PDB entry 5BK1 | X-ray diffraction, 2.15 A resolution | chains H and A of the 3 polymer chains in the assembly

== Chain H ==
Protein: Synthetic antibody, Fab fragment, Heavy Chain
Organism: Homo sapiens
Notes: antibody fragment or engineered binder
Sequence (236 residues; each row starts with the number of its first residue):
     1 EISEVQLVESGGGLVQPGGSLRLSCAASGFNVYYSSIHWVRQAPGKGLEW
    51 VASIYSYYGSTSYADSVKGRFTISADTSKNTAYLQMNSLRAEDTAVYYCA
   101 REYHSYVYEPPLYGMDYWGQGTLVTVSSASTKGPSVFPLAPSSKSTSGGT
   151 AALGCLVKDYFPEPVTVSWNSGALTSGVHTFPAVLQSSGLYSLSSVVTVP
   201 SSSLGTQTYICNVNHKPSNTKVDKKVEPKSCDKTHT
Unresolved in the structure: 1-4, 232-236
Disulfides: Cys25-Cys99, Cys155-Cys211

== Chain A ==
Protein: Maltose binding protein
Organism: Escherichia coli
Sequence (398 residues; each row starts with the number of its first residue; numbers below 1 keep their minus sign (Met-30 is residue -30)):
   -30 MKHHHHHHHHHHSSDYKDDDDKGENLYFQGSKIEEGKLVIWINGDKGYNG
    20 LAEVGKKFEKDTGIKVTVEHPDKLEEKFPQVAATGDGPDIIFWAHDRFGG
    70 YAQSGLLAEITPDKAFQDKLYPFTWDAVRYNGKLIAYPIAVEALSLIYNK
   120 DLLPNPPKTWEEIPALDKELKAKGKSALMFNLQEPYFTWPLIAADGGYAF
   170 KYENGKYDIKDVGVDNAGAKAGLTFLVDLIKNKHMNADTDYSIAEAAFNK
   220 GETAMTINGPWAWSNIDTSKVNYGVTVLPTFKGQPSKPFVGVLSAGINAA
   270 SPNKELAKEFLENYLLTDEGLEAVNKDKPLGAVALKSYEEELAKDPRIAA
   320 TMENAQKGEIMPNIPQMSAFWYAVRTAVINAASGRQTVDEALKDAQTN
Unresolved in the structure: -30 to 0, 367

== Interface between chain H and chain A ==
Residue-residue contacts (39; chain H residue first):
  Gly29(H) with Gln49(A), hydrogen bond (backbone-side chain)
  Phe30(H) with Gln49(A)
  Tyr33(H) with Pro334(A), hydrogen bond (side chain-backbone); Ser337(A), hydrogen bond
  Tyr34(H) with Arg66(A)
  Ser35(H) with Glu45(A)
  Ser56(H) with Ser337(A)
  Tyr57(H) with Asp65(A), hydrogen bond; Met330(A); Ser337(A); Trp340(A)
  Tyr58(H) with Glu153(A); Pro154(A); Tyr155(A), hydrogen bond (side chain-backbone); Trp340(A); Arg344(A), hydrogen bond (backbone-side chain)
  Gly59(H) with Ser337(A); Tyr341(A); Arg344(A), hydrogen bond (backbone-side chain)
  Ser60(H) with Arg344(A)
  Arg101(H) with Lys42(A); Glu45(A), salt bridge
  Tyr103(H) with Lys42(A); Glu44(A), hydrogen bond; Glu45(A); Trp62(A)
  His104(H) with Glu44(A)
  Ser105(H) with Trp62(A)
  Tyr106(H) with Asn12(A), hydrogen bond; Asp14(A), hydrogen bond; Lys15(A), hydrogen bond
  Val107(H) with Tyr155(A), hydrophobic; Met330(A), hydrophobic
  Tyr108(H) with Glu111(A); Tyr155(A), hydrophobic; Phe156(A); Trp230(A)
  Pro110(H) with Tyr210(A), hydrophobic
  Asp116(H) with Lys42(A), salt bridge
Interface features reported in the paper:
  - specific contacts: Tyr106(H)-Trp62(A) (pi stacking)
  - epitope / paratope residues, chain H: Tyr106(H)
  - epitope / paratope residues, chain A: Trp62(A)

== Overview ==
Chain H and chain A form an interface of 19 and 23 residues respectively, with 11 hydrogen bonds and 2 salt
bridges. Polar pairs include Arg101(H)-Glu45(A), Asp116(H)-Lys42(A) and Gly29(H)-Gln49(A). The paper describes
pi stacking between Tyr106(H) and Trp62(A). From the paper: epitope/paratope residues Tyr106(H) and Trp62(A).
Here chain H is Synthetic antibody, Fab fragment, Heavy Chain (Homo sapiens) and chain A is Maltose binding
protein (Escherichia coli). Entry 5BK1 (Crystal structure of maltose binding protein in complex with an
endosteric synthetic antibody) was determined by X-ray diffraction together with 5BK2 from the same study.
